7XKP - chains C and D of the 7 polymer chains in the assembly; structure by electron microscopy, 3.00 A resolution.

Chain C:
Molecule: ATP synthase subunit alpha
Organism: Bacillus sp. PS3
Notes: EC 7.1.2.2
UniProtKB: A0A0M3VGF9 (A0A0M3VGF9_BACP3); residue numbers follow UniProt; this construct covers 1-502
Sequence (502 residues; row label = number of the first residue in the row):
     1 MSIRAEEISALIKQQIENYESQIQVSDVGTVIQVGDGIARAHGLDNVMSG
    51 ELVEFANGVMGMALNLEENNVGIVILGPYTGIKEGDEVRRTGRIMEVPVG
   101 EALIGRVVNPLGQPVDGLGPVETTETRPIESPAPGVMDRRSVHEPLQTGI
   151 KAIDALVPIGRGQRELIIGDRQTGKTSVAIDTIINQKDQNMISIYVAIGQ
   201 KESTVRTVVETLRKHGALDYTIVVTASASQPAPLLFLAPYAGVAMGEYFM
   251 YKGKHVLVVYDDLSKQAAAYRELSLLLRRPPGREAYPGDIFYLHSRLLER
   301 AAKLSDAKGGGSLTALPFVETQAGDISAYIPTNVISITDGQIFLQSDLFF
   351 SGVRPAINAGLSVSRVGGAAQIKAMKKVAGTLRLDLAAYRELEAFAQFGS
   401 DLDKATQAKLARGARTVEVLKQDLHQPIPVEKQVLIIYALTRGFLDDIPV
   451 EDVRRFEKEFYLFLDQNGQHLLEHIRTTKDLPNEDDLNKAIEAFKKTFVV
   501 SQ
Disordered / not traced: 1-23, 502
Construct notes: conflict Pro132 (Arg in A0A0M3VGF9), Ser193 (Cys in A0A0M3VGF9), Phe463 (Trp in A0A0M3VGF9)

Chain D:
Molecule: ATP synthase subunit beta
Organism: Bacillus sp. PS3
Notes: EC 7.1.2.2
UniProtKB: A0A0M4U1P9 (A0A0M4U1P9_BACP3); residues 1-473 here = UniProt positions 1-473
Sequence (484 residues; each row starts with the number of its first residue; numbers below 1 keep their minus sign (Met-10 is residue -10)):
   -10 MHHHHHHHHHHMTRGRVIQVMGPVVDVKFENGHLPAIYNALKIQHKARNE
    40 NEVDIDLTLEVALHLGDDTVRTIAMASTDGLIRGMEVIDTGAPISVPVGE
    90 VTLGRVFNVLGEPIDLEGDIPADARRDPIHRPAPKFEELATEVEILETGI
   140 KVVDLLAPYIKGGKIGLFGGAGVGKTVLIQELIHNIAQEHGGISVFAGVG
   190 ERTREGNDLYHEMKDSGVISKTAMVFGQMNEPPGARMRVALTGLTMAEYF
   240 RDEQGQDVLLFIDNIFRFTQAGSEVSALLGRMPSAVGYQPTLATEMGQLQ
   290 ERITSTAKGSITSIQAIYVPADDYTDPAPATTFSHLDATTNLERKLAEMG
   340 IYPAVDPLASTSRALAPEIVGEEHYQVARKVQQTLQRYKELQDIIAILGM
   390 DELSDEDKLVVHRARRIQFFLSQNFHVAEQFTGQPGSYVPVKETVRGFKE
   440 ILEGKYDHLPEDAFRLVGRIEEVVEKAKAMGVEV
Disordered / not traced: -10 to 0, 471-473
Construct notes: initiating methionine (-10); expression tag (-9 to 0)

Interface between chain C and chain D:
Contacting residue pairs - 69 pairs, chain C then chain D:
  Gly43(C) - Arg72(D)
  Leu44(C) - Arg72(D)  hydrogen bond (backbone-side chain)
  Asp45(C) - Arg72(D)
  Asn46(C) - Ile71(D)
  Val47(C) - Leu70(D)
  Val47(C) - Ile71(D)
  Met48(C) - Asn40(D)
  Met48(C) - Glu41(D)
  Met48(C) - Gly69(D)
  Met48(C) - Leu70(D)
  Met48(C) - Ile71(D)  hydrophobic
  Ser49(C) - Thr67(D)
  Ser49(C) - Asp68(D)
  Ser49(C) - Gly69(D)  hydrogen bond (backbone-backbone)
  Ser49(C) - Leu70(D)  hydrogen bond (backbone-backbone)
  Asn65(C) - Met10(D)
  Leu66(C) - Gln8(D)
  Leu66(C) - Val9(D)  hydrogen bond (backbone-backbone)
  Leu66(C) - Leu70(D)
  Glu67(C) - Ile7(D)
  Glu67(C) - Arg72(D)  hydrogen bond (backbone-side chain)
  Glu68(C) - Ile7(D)
  Glu68(C) - Gln8(D)
  Glu68(C) - Arg72(D)
  Asn70(C) - Arg72(D)
  Val71(C) - Arg72(D)
  Arg90(C) - Asn40(D)  hydrogen bond (side chain-backbone)
  Gly92(C) - Glu39(D)
  Gly92(C) - Asn40(D)
  Glu130(C) - Asp68(D)
  Val136(C) - Thr192(D)
  Val136(C) - Asn196(D)
  Met137(C) - Ile103(D)
  Met137(C) - Tyr199(D)  hydrophobic
  Arg139(C) - Thr192(D)
  Arg139(C) - Asn196(D)
  Ser141(C) - Asp197(D)
  Arg164(C) - Arg191(D)
  Pro280(C) - Ala266(D)
  Asp289(C) - Glu263(D)
  Phe291(C) - Gln259(D)
  Phe291(C) - Glu263(D)
  Tyr292(C) - Arg225(D)
  Tyr292(C) - Glu263(D)  hydrogen bond (backbone-side chain)
  Ser295(C) - Met218(D)  hydrogen bond (side chain-backbone)
  Glu299(C) - Thr192(D)  hydrogen bond
  Glu299(C) - Met218(D)
  Glu299(C) - Asn219(D)
  Ser327(C) - Ala310(D)
  Thr332(C) - Ala310(D)
  Ile335(C) - Arg191(D)
  Ser336(C) - Arg191(D)  hydrogen bond (backbone-side chain)
  Ser336(C) - Arg256(D)  hydrogen bond
  Ser336(C) - Tyr307(D)
  Ile337(C) - Arg191(D)  hydrogen bond (backbone-side chain)
  Ile337(C) - Met218(D)  hydrophobic
  Thr338(C) - Arg191(D)  hydrogen bond (backbone-side chain)
  Asp339(C) - Arg191(D)  salt bridge
  Asp339(C) - Arg193(D)  salt bridge
  Arg365(C) - Ala160(D)
  Arg365(C) - Arg191(D)
  Arg365(C) - Arg193(D)
  Arg365(C) - Glu194(D)  salt bridge
  Val366(C) - Arg193(D)
  Leu384(C) - Glu337(D)
  Phe395(C) - Ile386(D)  hydrophobic
  Asp401(C) - Leu387(D)  hydrogen bond (side chain-backbone)
  Asp401(C) - Met389(D)
  Asp403(C) - Met389(D)
Other interface residues (no listed pair), chain C (50 interface residues in all): Leu64, Asn69, Thr91, Ala133, Pro134, Gly135, Arg140, Arg283, Asn333, Ser400
Other interface residues (no listed pair), chain D (43 interface residues in all): Val42, Asp104, Gly195, Phe215, Gln217, Glu220, Pro221, Val275

Overview:
50 residues of chain C and 43 residues of chain D are in contact, with 14 hydrogen bonds and 3 salt bridges.
Among the polar pairs are Asp339(C)-Arg191(D), Asp339(C)-Arg193(D) and Arg365(C)-Glu194(D).
Here chain C is ATP synthase subunit alpha and chain D is ATP synthase subunit beta, both from Bacillus sp.
PS3. Entry 7XKP (F1 domain of epsilon C-terminal domain deleted FoF1 from Bacillus PS3,state1,unisite
condition) was determined by electron microscopy (same publication as 7XKH, 7XKO, 7XKQ and 7XKR).
